PDB entry 6NUW | electron microscopy, 4.25 A resolution (low resolution: residue-level contacts below are approximate; hydrogen-bond / salt-bridge calls are withheld) | chains B and E of the 13 polymer chains in the assembly

# Chain B
Protein: Inner kinetochore subunit IML3
Source organism: Saccharomyces cerevisiae (strain ATCC 204508 / S288c)
UniProt: P38265 (CENPL_YEAST); numbering as in UniProt (aligned over 1-245)
Chain sequence (248 residues; row label = number of the first residue in the row; numbers below 1 keep their minus sign (Ser-2 is residue -2)):
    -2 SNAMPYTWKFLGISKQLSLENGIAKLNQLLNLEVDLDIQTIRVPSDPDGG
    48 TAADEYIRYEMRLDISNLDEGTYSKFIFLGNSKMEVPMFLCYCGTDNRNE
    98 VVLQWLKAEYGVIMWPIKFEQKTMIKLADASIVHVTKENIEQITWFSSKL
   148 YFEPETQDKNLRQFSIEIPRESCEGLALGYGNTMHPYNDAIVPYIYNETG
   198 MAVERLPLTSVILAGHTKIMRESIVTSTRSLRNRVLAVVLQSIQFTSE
Disordered / not traced: -2, 243-245
Differences from the reference sequence: expression tag (-2 to 0)

# Chain E
Protein: Inner kinetochore subunit CHL4
Source organism: Saccharomyces cerevisiae (strain ATCC 204508 / S288c)
UniProt: P38907 (CENPN_YEAST); numbering as in UniProt (aligned over 1-458)
Chain sequence (461 residues; row label = number of the first residue in the row; numbers below 1 keep their minus sign (Ser-2 is residue -2)):
    -2 SNAMSNELRLEDNYVPTSDTLVVFKQLMKLPVTVLYDLTLSWFAKFGGSF
    48 DGDIYLLTETLDLLIEKGVRRNVIVNRILYVYWPDGLNVFQLAEIDCHLM
    98 ISKPEKFKWLPSKALRGDGKPYVVKLQPAKFIENLQTDLAKIYHCHVYMF
   148 KHPSLPVLITRIQLFDSNNLFLSTPNIGSINKESLYNKLDKFQGKPLISR
   198 RPYYVAFPLNSPIIFHSVDKDIYARLVLQSISRTISERETIIFKPVQKIP
   248 VKSIHNIMTLLGPSRFAESMGPWECYASANFERSPLHDYKKHQGLTGKKV
   298 MVREFDDSFLNDDENFYGKEEPEIRRLRLEKNMIKFKGSANGVMDQKYND
   348 LKEFNEHVHNIRNGKKNEDSGEPVYISRYSSLVPIEKVGFTLKNEINSRI
   398 ITIKLKFNGNDIFGGLHELCDKNLINIDKVPGWLAGENGSFSGTIMNGDF
   448 QREQVAKGGLL
Disordered / not traced: -2 to 15, 43-49, 81-83, 168-190, 337-373, 455-458
Differences from the reference sequence: expression tag (-2 to 0)

# How chain B and chain E interact
Contacting residue pairs - 47 pairs, chain B then chain E:
  Thr153(B) with Glu415(E)
  Gln154(B) with Glu415(E)
  Lys156(B) with Asn407(E)
  Asn157(B) with Gly406(E); Asn407(E); Asp408(E)
  Leu158(B) with Asp408(E); Leu413(E)
  Arg159(B) with Gly406(E)
  Gln160(B) with Phe404(E); Asn405(E)
  Phe161(B) with Lys403(E); Phe404(E)
  Ser162(B) with Lys403(E)
  Ile163(B) with Lys401(E)
  Glu164(B) with Ile400(E); Lys401(E)
  Ile165(B) with Ile400(E)
  Pro166(B) with Thr399(E)
  Ser169(B) with Ile398(E); Thr399(E)
  Glu171(B) with Arg396(E)
  Gly172(B) with Arg396(E); Ile398(E)
  Leu173(B) with Ile398(E)
  Leu175(B) with Arg396(E)
  Gly176(B) with Asn394(E)
  Tyr191(B) with Leu389(E); Asn391(E); Ile398(E)
  Tyr193(B) with Asp309(E); Asn423(E)
  Asn194(B) with Lys426(E)
  Glu195(B) with Asn391(E); Lys426(E); Pro428(E)
  Thr196(B) with Lys426(E); Leu431(E)
  Gly197(B) with Ile422(E); Asn423(E); Lys426(E)
  Met198(B) with Ile422(E)
  Ala199(B) with Leu421(E)
  Arg202(B) with Asn420(E); Leu421(E)
  Leu203(B) with Leu421(E); Ile422(E)
Other interface residues (no listed pair), chain B (31 interface residues in all): Pro151, Pro204
Other interface residues (no listed pair), chain E (31 interface residues in all): Ser305, Ile393, Leu402, Ile409, Gly412, Leu416, Val427

# In short
The chain B/chain E interface involves 31 residues from each chain.
Chain B is Inner kinetochore subunit IML3 and chain E is Inner kinetochore subunit CHL4, both from
Saccharomyces cerevisiae (strain ATCC 204508 / S288c); the structure, Yeast Ctf19 complex, was determined by
electron microscopy.
